7YQ5 - chains F and E of the 5 polymer chains in the assembly; structure by electron microscopy, 4.27 A resolution (low resolution: residue-level contacts below are approximate; hydrogen-bond / salt-bridge calls are withheld).

Chain F (and E):
Molecule: Isoform Short of Insulin receptor
Organism: Homo sapiens
Notes: EC 2.7.10.1; chain E of this document is another copy of the same molecule, construct and numbering; everything in this record applies to it too
Reference sequence: P06213-2 (INSR_HUMAN); residues 1-907 here correspond to UniProt positions 28-934 (UniProt number = residue number + 27)
Chain sequence (907 residues; row label = number of the first residue in the row):
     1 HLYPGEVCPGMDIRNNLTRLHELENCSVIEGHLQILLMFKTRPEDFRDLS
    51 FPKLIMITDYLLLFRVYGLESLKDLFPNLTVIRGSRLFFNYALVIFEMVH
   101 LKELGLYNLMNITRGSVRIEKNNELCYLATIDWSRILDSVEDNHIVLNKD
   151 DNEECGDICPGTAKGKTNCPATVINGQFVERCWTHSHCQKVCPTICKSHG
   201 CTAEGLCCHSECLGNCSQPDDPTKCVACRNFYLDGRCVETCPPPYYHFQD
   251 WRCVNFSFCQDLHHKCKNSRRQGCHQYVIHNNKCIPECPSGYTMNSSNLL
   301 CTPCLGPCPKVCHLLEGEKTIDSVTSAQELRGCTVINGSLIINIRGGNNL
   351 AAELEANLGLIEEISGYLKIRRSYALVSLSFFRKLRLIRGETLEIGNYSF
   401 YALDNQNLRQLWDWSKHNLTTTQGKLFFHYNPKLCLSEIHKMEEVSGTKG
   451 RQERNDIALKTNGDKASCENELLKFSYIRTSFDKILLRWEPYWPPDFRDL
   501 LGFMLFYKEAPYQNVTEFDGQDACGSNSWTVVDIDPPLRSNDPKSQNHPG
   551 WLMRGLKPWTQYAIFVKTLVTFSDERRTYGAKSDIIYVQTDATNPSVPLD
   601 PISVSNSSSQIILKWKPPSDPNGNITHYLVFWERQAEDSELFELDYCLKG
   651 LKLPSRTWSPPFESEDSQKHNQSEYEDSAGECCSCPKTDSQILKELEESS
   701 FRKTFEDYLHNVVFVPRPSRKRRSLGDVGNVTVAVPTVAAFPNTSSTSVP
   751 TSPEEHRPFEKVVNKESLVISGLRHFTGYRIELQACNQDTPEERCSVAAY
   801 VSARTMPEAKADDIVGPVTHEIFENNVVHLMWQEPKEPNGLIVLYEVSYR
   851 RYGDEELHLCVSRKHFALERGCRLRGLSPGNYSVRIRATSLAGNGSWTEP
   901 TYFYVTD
Not modelled in the structure: 1-3, 161-167, 654-685, 719-755 (chain E: 161-168, 656-755)
Differences from the reference sequence: conflict His144 (Tyr171 in P06213-2), Thr421 (Ile448 in P06213-2), Lys465 (Gln492 in P06213-2)
Disulfides: Cys8-Cys26, Cys126-Cys155, Cys159-Cys182, Cys169-Cys188, Cys192-Cys201, Cys196-Cys207, Cys208-Cys216, Cys212-Cys225, Cys228-Cys237, Cys241-Cys253, Cys259-Cys284, Cys266-Cys274, Cys288-Cys301, Cys304-Cys308, Cys312-Cys333, Cys435-Cys468, Cys647-Cys860, Cys786-Cys795
What the authors report for this chain:
  - mutagenesis - R271A, S323A, T325A, Y477A, K484A, L486A, R488A, W551A, L552A, R554A: decreased signaling in response to A43
  - mutagenesis - F705A: increased signaling in response to A62
  - mutagenesis - R702Y/T704W: decreased signaling in response to A62
  - mutagenesis - F64A, R702Y/T704W: abolished signaling in response to insulin
  - mutagenesis - V99R/V173R/V604R/S802R: decreased signaling

How chain F and chain E interact:
Cross-chain cystine bridges: Cys524(F)-Cys524(E)
Residue-residue contacts (30):
  Tyr374(F) with Asp522(E); Ala523(E)
  Gln406(F) with Lys465(E)
  Tyr430(F) with Asn455(E); Lys460(E)
  Asp464(F) with Tyr430(E)
  Cys524(F) with Cys524(E), disulfide
  Asp574(F) with Arg345(E); Arg371(E); Arg372(E)
  Glu697(F) with Arg345(E); Gly346(E); Tyr374(E)
  Glu698(F) with His144(E)
  Ser700(F) with Arg345(E)
  Phe701(F) with Tyr91(E); Arg118(E); Arg345(E)
  Arg702(F) with Arg118(E); Leu147(E)
  Phe705(F) with Phe89(E); Val94(E); Phe96(E); Arg118(E)
  Glu706(F) with Phe96(E)
  Tyr708(F) with Phe89(E)
  Leu709(F) with Phe64(E); Phe88(E)
  Val713(F) with Arg14(E); Leu36(E)
Interface residues without a listed pair, chain F (23 interface residues in all): Arg345, Gly346, Phe572, Thr704, His710, Val712, Phe714
Interface residues without a listed pair, chain E (27 interface residues in all): Leu37, Leu62, Val146, Thr325

Summary:
23 residues of chain F face 27 of chain E across their interface, with 1 disulfide bond. The paper reports
that R271A, S323A and T325A of chain F, among others, reduce signaling in response to A43; F64A and
R702Y/T704W of chain F abolish signaling in response to insulin; 14 substitutions were tested in all.
Chain F and chain E are both Isoform Short of Insulin receptor (Homo sapiens); the structure, human insulin
receptor bound with A62 DNA aptamer and insulin, was determined by electron microscopy (same publication as
7YQ3, 7YQ4, 7YQ6 and 8GUY).
